Entry 8X9X (electron microscopy, 3.10 A resolution); this record covers chains D and U of the 18 polymer chains in the assembly.

Chain D:
Molecule: Major capsid protein
Source organism: Human alphaherpesvirus 3
UniProtKB: Q6QCL5 (Q6QCL5_HHV3); residue numbers follow UniProt; this construct covers 26-1394
Chain sequence (1369 residues; numbered 26 to 1394; the number before each row is that of its first residue):
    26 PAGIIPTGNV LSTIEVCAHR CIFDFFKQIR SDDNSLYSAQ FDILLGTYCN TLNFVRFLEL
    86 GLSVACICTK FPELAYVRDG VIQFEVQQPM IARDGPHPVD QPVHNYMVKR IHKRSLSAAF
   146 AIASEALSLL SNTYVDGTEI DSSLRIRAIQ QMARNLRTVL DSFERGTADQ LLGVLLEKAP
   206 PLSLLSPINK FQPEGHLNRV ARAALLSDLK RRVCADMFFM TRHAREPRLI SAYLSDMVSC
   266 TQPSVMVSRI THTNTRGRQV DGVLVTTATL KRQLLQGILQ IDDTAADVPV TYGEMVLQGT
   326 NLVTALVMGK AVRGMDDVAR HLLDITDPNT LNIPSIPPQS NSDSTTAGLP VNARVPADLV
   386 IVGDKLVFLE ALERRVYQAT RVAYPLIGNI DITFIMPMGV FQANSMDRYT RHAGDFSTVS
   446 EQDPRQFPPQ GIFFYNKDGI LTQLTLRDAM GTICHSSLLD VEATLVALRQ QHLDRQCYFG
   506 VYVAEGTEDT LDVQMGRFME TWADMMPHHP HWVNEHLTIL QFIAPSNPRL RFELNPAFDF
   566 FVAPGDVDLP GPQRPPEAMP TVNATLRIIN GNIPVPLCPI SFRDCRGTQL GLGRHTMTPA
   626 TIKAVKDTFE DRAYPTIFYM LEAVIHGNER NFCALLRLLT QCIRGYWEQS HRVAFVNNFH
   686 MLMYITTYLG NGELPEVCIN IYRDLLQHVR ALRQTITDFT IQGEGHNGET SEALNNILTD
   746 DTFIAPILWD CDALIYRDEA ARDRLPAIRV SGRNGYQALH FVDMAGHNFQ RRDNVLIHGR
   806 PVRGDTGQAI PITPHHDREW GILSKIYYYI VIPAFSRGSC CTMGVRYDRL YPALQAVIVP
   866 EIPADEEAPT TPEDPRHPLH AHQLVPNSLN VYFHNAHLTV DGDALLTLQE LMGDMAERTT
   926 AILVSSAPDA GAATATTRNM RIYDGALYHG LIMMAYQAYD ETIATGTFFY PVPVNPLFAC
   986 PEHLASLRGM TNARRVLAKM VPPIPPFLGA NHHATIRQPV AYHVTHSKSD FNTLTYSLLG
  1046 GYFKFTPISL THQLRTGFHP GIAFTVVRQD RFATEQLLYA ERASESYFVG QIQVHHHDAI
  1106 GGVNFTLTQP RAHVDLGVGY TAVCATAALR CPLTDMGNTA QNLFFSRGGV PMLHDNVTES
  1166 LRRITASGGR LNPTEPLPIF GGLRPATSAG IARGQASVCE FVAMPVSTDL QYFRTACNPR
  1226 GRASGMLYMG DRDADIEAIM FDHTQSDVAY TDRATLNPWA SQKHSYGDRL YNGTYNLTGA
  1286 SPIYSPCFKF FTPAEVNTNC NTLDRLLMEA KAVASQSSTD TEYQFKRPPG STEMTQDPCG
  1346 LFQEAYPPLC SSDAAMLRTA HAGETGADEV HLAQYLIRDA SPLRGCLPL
Not modelled in the structure: 339-376
Construct notes: conflict Ala814 (Gly in Q6QCL5)
Disulfide bonds: Cys846-Cys985

Chain U:
Molecule: Tri1
Source organism: Human alphaherpesvirus 3
Chain sequence (306 residues; numbered 46 to 477; 126 numbers in that range are skipped by the numbering (no residue carries them; nothing is unmodelled there); the number before each row is that of its first residue):
    46 AAAAAAAAAA AAAAAAAAAA
   115 FKSTTQLIQQ VSLTDFFRPD IEHAGSTVLI LRHPTDLPAL ARHRAPPGRQ TERLAEAWGQ
   175 LLEAS
   192 RAYVTSLSFI AACRAEEYTD KQAAEANRTA IVSAYGCSRM GARLIRFSEC LRAMVQCHVF
   252 PHRFISFFGS LLEYTIQDNL CNITAVAKGP QEAARTDKTS TRRVTANIPA CVFWDVDKDL
   312 HLSADGLKHV FLVFVYTQRR QREGVRLHLA LSQLNEQCFG RGIGFLLGAR I
   428 CMYAAYTLIG TIPSESVRYT RRMERFGGYN VPTIWLEGVV WGGTNTWNEC

Chain D / chain U interface:
Pairs across the interface (7):
  Tyr101(D) - Arg293(U)
  Gln1098(D) - Asp288(U)  hydrogen bond
  Phe1185(D) - Ala169(U)
  Phe1185(D) - Trp172(U)
  Phe1185(D) - Gly173(U)
  Pro1334(D) - Leu271(U)
  Gly1335(D) - Leu271(U)
Also at the interface, not in a pair above, chain D (11 interface residues in all): Ala100, His1101, His1102, Arg1152, Gly1187, Ala1285
Also at the interface, not in a pair above, chain U (12 interface residues in all): Lys116, Leu121, Leu127, Gln174, Glu177, Asn270

In short:
Chain D and chain U form an interface of 11 and 12 residues respectively, with 1 hydrogen bond. The
hydrogen-bonded pair is Gln1098(D)-Asp288(U).
Here chain D is Major capsid protein and chain U is Tri1, both from Human alphaherpesvirus 3. Entry 8X9X
(C-hexon capsomer of the VZV C-Capsid) was determined by electron microscopy together with 8X9W, 8X9Y, 8X9Z,
8XA0, 8XA1, 8XA2 and 8XA3 from the same study.
